Entry 6OAI (X-ray diffraction, 1.90 A resolution); this record covers chains A and B of the 4 polymer chains in the assembly.

Chain A (and B):
Protein: Protease-sensitive outer capsid protein
From: Human rotavirus A
Notes: fragment: VP8* domain, residues 49-207; chain B of this document is another copy of the same molecule, construct and numbering; everything in this record applies to it too
UniProt: D2DXN5 (D2DXN5_9REOV); residues 2-160 here correspond to UniProt positions 49-207 (UniProt number = residue number + 47)
Sequence (159 residues; numbered 2 to 160; the number before each row is that of its first residue):
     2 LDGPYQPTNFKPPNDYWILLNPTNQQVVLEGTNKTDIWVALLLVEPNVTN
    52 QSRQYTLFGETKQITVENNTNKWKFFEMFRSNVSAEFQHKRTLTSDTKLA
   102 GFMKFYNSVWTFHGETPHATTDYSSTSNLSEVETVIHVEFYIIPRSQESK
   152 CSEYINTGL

How chain A and chain B interact:
Pairs across the interface (16; chain A residue first):
  N51(A) with S82(B)
  T66(A) with Q89(B)
  E68(A) with K91(B), salt bridge; Y124(B)
  N70(A) with D123(B), hydrogen bond; Y124(B), hydrogen bond (side chain-backbone)
  S82(A) with N51(B), hydrogen bond
  Q89(A) with T66(B)
  H90(A) with H90(B), hydrogen bond (backbone-side chain); K91(B)
  K91(A) with E68(B), salt bridge; H90(B)
  H119(A) with H119(B)
  D123(A) with N70(B), hydrogen bond
  Y124(A) with E68(B); N70(B), hydrogen bond (backbone-side chain)
Also at the interface, not in a pair above, chain A (16 interface residues in all): I65, T71, F80, R92, E116
Also at the interface, not in a pair above, chain B (16 interface residues in all): I65, T71, F80, R92, T121

In short:
The chain A/chain B interface involves 16 residues from each chain; the contacts include 6 hydrogen bonds and
2 salt bridges. Polar pairs include E68(A)-K91(B), N70(A)-D123(B) and N70(A)-Y124(B).
Chain A and chain B are both Protease-sensitive outer capsid protein (Human rotavirus A); the structure,
Crystal structure of P[6] rotavirus vp8* complexed with LNFPI, was determined by X-ray diffraction together
with 6NIW from the same study.
